Entry 3JC6 (electron microscopy, 3.70 A resolution); this record covers chains D and A of the 11 polymer chains in the assembly.

# Chain D
Protein: DNA replication complex GINS protein SLD5
From: Saccharomyces cerevisiae
Reference sequence: Q03406 (SLD5_YEAST); residues 1-294 here = UniProt positions 1-294
Chain sequence (294 residues; row label = number of the first residue in the row):
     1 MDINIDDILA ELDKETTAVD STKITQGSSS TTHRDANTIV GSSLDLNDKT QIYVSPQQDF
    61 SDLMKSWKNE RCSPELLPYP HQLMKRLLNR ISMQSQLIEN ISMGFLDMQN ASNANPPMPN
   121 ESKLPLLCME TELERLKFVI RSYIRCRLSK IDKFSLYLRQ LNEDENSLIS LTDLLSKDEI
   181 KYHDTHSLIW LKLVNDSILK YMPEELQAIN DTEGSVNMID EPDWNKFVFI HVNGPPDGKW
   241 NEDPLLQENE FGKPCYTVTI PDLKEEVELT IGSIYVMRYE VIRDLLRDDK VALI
Disordered / not traced: 1-53, 111-120, 239-247, 294
Curated features (UniProtKB/Swiss-Prot):
  - mutagenesis: Ser-21 (S21P: In sld5-8; temperature-sensitive mutant; in association with P-66. Defective in DNA replication), Ser-66 (S66P: In sld5-8; temperature-sensitive mutant; in association with P-21. Defective in DNA replication), Trp-67 (W67R: In sld5-12; temperature-sensitive mutant. Defective in DNA replication), Lys-150 (K150E: In sld5-2; temperature-sensitive mutant. Defective in DNA replication), Leu-293 (L293P: In sld5-13; temperature-sensitive mutant. Defective in DNA replication)

# Chain A
Protein: DNA replication complex GINS protein PSF1
From: Saccharomyces cerevisiae
Reference sequence: Q12488 (PSF1_YEAST); numbering as in UniProt (aligned over 1-208)
Chain sequence (208 residues; each row starts with the number of its first residue):
     1 MYGDLGNKLV LEAKRTKQLY ARSNQDVNLP MYHEDIIRNI LKEVSNLRKN TEYLKEQQQL
    61 GMLDDKVAKC QYFVTLLCME RNKRCLLAYQ RLRTDILDSM AWNNNGLDLM SSITFSQQDT
   121 NNLSHQEQEY LKEYCDLITD LKSGDLVDID LSGSLVPPSD VFIDVRVLKD AGEIQTEYGV
   181 FNLIKDSQFF VRQSDVERLI QQGYLQKI
Curated features (UniProtKB/Swiss-Prot):
  - mutagenesis: Arg-84 (R84G: In PSF1-1; temperature-sensitive mutant. Defective in DNA replication. Impaired chromatin binding of CDC45)

# Chain D / chain A interface
Pairs across the interface (64; chain D residue first):
  Leu-88(D) with Asp-145(A); Leu-146(A), hydrophobic
  Ile-91(D) with Leu-146(A); Val-147(A)
  Ser-92(D) with Leu-146(A)
  Leu-127(D) with Phe-162(A), hydrophobic
  Glu-130(D) with Arg-192(A), salt bridge; Ser-194(A), hydrogen bond
  Thr-131(D) with Val-161(A)
  Glu-134(D) with Pro-158(A); Val-161(A); Ser-194(A), hydrogen bond
  Lys-137(D) with Val-147(A); Asp-148(A), salt bridge
  Phe-138(D) with Ser-154(A); Leu-155(A); Pro-157(A), hydrophobic
  Ile-140(D) with Val-147(A), hydrophobic
  Arg-141(D) with Val-147(A), hydrogen bond (side chain-backbone); Asp-148(A), salt bridge; Ile-149(A); Asp-150(A)
  Arg-145(D) with Trp-102(A); Asn-103(A); Leu-151(A); Leu-155(A)
  Asp-152(D) with Arg-91(A), hydrogen bond (backbone-side chain)
  Lys-153(D) with Arg-91(A)
  Tyr-182(D) with Trp-102(A); Tyr-134(A), hydrogen bond; Leu-137(A), hydrophobic; Leu-141(A), hydrophobic
  Thr-185(D) with Leu-137(A)
  His-186(D) with Asp-98(A); Tyr-130(A); Tyr-134(A); Leu-137(A)
  Ile-189(D) with Tyr-130(A); Glu-133(A); Leu-137(A), hydrophobic
  Trp-190(D) with Arg-91(A); Thr-94(A); Tyr-130(A)
  Leu-193(D) with Thr-94(A); Gln-126(A); Glu-127(A); Tyr-130(A), hydrophobic
  Val-194(D) with Leu-87(A), hydrophobic
  Asp-196(D) with Gln-126(A)
  Ser-197(D) with Gln-126(A); Glu-127(A), hydrogen bond
  Ile-198(D) with Leu-86(A), hydrophobic; Leu-87(A), hydrophobic
  Tyr-201(D) with Leu-41(A), hydrophobic; Ser-45(A)
  Pro-203(D) with Met-79(A), hydrophobic
  Glu-205(D) with Leu-76(A)
  Leu-206(D) with Glu-80(A); Lys-83(A), hydrogen bond (backbone-side chain)
  Thr-212(D) with Glu-80(A)
  Gly-214(D) with Glu-80(A)
  Ser-215(D) with Arg-84(A), hydrogen bond (backbone-side chain)
  Val-216(D) with Arg-84(A)
  Asn-217(D) with Arg-84(A)
Other interface residues (no listed pair), chain D (39 interface residues in all): Arg-135, Ile-144, Leu-148, Asp-178, Leu-199, Ile-209
Other interface residues (no listed pair), chain A (45 interface residues in all): Arg-48, Gln-90, Glu-129, Ile-138, Gly-144, Ser-152, Val-156, Asp-160, Gln-193

# Overview
Chain D and chain A form an interface of 39 and 45 residues respectively, with 8 hydrogen bonds and 3 salt
bridges. Polar contacts include Glu-130(D)/Arg-192(A), Lys-137(D)/Asp-148(A) and Arg-141(D)/Asp-148(A).
Curated annotation (UniProt) lists 5 mutagenesis sites on chain D; one mutagenesis site on chain A.
Chain D is DNA replication complex GINS protein SLD5 and chain A is DNA replication complex GINS protein PSF1,
both from Saccharomyces cerevisiae; the structure, Structure of the eukaryotic replicative CMG helicase and
pumpjack motion, was determined by electron microscopy, deposited together with 3JC5 and 3JC7.
